PDB entry 8UTD | electron microscopy, 3.24 A resolution | chains R and A of the 5 polymer chains in the assembly

Chain R:
Protein: Hydroxycarboxylic acid receptor 2
Organism: Homo sapiens
Reference sequence: Q8TDS4 (HCAR2_HUMAN); residue numbers follow UniProt; this construct covers 1-363
Sequence (368 residues; each row starts with the number of its first residue; numbers below 1 keep their minus sign (Gln-4 is residue -4)):
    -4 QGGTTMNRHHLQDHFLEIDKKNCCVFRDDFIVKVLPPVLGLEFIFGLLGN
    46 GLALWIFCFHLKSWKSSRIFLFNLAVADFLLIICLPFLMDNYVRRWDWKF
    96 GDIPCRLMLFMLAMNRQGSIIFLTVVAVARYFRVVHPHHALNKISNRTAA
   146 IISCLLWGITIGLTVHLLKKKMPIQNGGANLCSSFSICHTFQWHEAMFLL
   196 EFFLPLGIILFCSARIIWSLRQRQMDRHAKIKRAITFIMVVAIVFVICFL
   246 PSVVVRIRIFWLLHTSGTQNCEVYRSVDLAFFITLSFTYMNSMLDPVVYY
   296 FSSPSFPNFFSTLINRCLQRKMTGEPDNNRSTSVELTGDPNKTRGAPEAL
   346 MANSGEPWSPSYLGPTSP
Disordered / not traced: -4 to 6, 299-363
Cystine bridges: Cys18-Cys183, Cys19-Cys266, Cys100-Cys177
Differences from the reference sequence: expression tag (-4 to 0); engineered mutation Ala124 (Asp in Q8TDS4)
Ligand contacts: mk 1903 (XOT; (4aR,5aR)-4,4a,5,5a-tetrahydro-1H-cyclopropa[4,5]cyclopenta[1,2-c]pyrazole-3-carboxylic acid): Leu83, Asn86, Tyr87, Trp91, Leu104, Leu107, Arg111, Cys177, Ser178, Ser179, Phe180, Phe277, Tyr284
Curated features (UniProtKB/Swiss-Prot):
  - modified residue: Ser328 (Phosphoserine)

Chain A:
Protein: Guanine nucleotide-binding protein G(i) subunit alpha-1
Organism: Homo sapiens
Reference sequence: P63096 (GNAI1_HUMAN); numbering as in UniProt (aligned over 1-354)
Sequence (354 residues; row label = number of the first residue in the row):
     1 MGCTLSAEDKAAVERSKMIDRNLREDGEKAAREVKLLLLGAGESGKSTIV
    51 KQMKIIHEAGYSEEECKQYKAVVYSNTIQSIIAIIRAMGRLKIDFGDSAR
   101 ADDARQLFVLAGAAEEGFMTAELAGVIKRLWKDSGVQACFNRSREYQLND
   151 SAAYYLNDLDRIAQPNYIPTQQDVLRTRVKTTGIVETHFTFKDLHFKMFD
   201 VGAQRSERKKWIHCFEGVTAIIFCVALSDYDLVLAEDEEMNRMHESMKLF
   251 DSICNNKWFTDTSIILFLNKKDLFEEKIKKSPLTICYPEYAGSNTYEEAA
   301 AYIQCQFEDLNKRKDTKEIYTHFTCSTDTKNVQFVFDAVTDVIIKNNLKD
   351 CGLF
Disordered / not traced: 1-4, 53-181
Differences from the reference sequence: engineered mutation Ala203 (Gly in P63096), Ser326 (Ala in P63096)
Curated features (UniProtKB/Swiss-Prot):
  - region: Lys35 to Thr48 (G1 motif), Asp173 to Thr181 (G2 motif), Phe196 to Gly202, Gln204, Arg205 (G3 motif), Ile265 to Asp272 (G4 motif), Thr324, Cys325, Thr327 to Thr329 (G5 motif)
  - binding site (GTP): Glu43 to Thr48, Ser151, Leu175 to Thr181, Asp200 to Gly202, Gln204, Asn269 to Asp272
  - binding site (Mg(2+)): Ser47, Thr181
  - modified residue: Arg178 (ADP-ribosylarginine), Gln204 (Deamidated glutamine), Cys351 (ADP-ribosylcysteine)
  - lipidation: Gly2 (N-myristoyl glycine), Cys3 (S-palmitoyl cysteine)

Interface between chain R and chain A:
Contacting residue pairs (28; chain R residue first):
  Lys60(R) - Asp350(A)
  Ser62(R) - Cys351(A)
  Arg125(R) - Leu353(A)
  Arg128(R) - Asn347(A)  hydrogen bond (side chain-backbone)
  Arg128(R) - Asp350(A)
  Arg128(R) - Cys351(A)
  Val129(R) - Ile344(A)
  Val129(R) - Leu348(A)  hydrophobic
  Pro132(R) - Ile343(A)
  Pro132(R) - Ile344(A)  hydrophobic
  Pro132(R) - Asn347(A)  hydrogen bond (backbone-side chain)
  His133(R) - Leu194(A)
  His133(R) - Thr340(A)
  His133(R) - Ile343(A)
  Arg218(R) - Asp341(A)  salt bridge
  Arg218(R) - Ile344(A)
  Met220(R) - Ile344(A)  hydrophobic
  Met220(R) - Lys345(A)
  His223(R) - Asp315(A)  hydrogen bond (side chain-backbone)
  Lys225(R) - Lys349(A)
  Lys225(R) - Phe354(A)
  Ile226(R) - Lys345(A)
  Ile226(R) - Phe354(A)  hydrophobic
  Arg228(R) - Phe354(A)  hydrogen bond (side chain-backbone)
  Ala229(R) - Leu353(A)  hydrophobic
  Ser297(R) - Gly352(A)  hydrogen bond (side chain-backbone)
  Ser298(R) - Gly352(A)
  Ser298(R) - Leu353(A)
Other interface residues (no listed pair), chain R (20 interface residues in all): Asn137, Arg222, Phe232, Ile233
Other interface residues (no listed pair), chain A (17 interface residues in all): Glu318, Phe336

In short:
20 residues of chain R and 17 residues of chain A are in contact; the contacts include 5 hydrogen bonds and 1
salt bridge. Among the polar pairs are Arg218(R)-Asp341(A), Arg128(R)-Asn347(A) and Pro132(R)-Asn347(A). Bound
to chain R: mk 1903.
Chain R is Hydroxycarboxylic acid receptor 2 and chain A is Guanine nucleotide-binding protein G(i) subunit
alpha-1, both from Homo sapiens; the structure, CryoEM Structure of HCA2-Gi1 in complex with MK-1903, was
determined by electron microscopy (same publication as 9CIB and 8UUJ).
